1TAF - chains A and B; structure by X-ray diffraction, 2.00 A resolution.

# Chain A
Name: Tfiid tbp associated factor 42
Source organism: Drosophila melanogaster
UniProt: Q27272 (TAF9_DROME); residues 19-86 here = UniProt positions 19-86
Amino-acid sequence (68 residues; row label = number of the first residue in the row):
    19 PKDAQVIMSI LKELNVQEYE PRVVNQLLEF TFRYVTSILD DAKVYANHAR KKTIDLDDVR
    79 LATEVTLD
Construct notes: engineered mutation Ser55 (Cys in Q27272)
Bound ions: Zn2+ site 1: Glu38 (shared with Asp26(B) of chain B); Zn2+ site 2: Asp58 (shared with Gln45(B) of chain B); Zn2+ site 3 near Asp59 (its only coordinating residue here); Zn2+ site 4: His66, Glu82 (shared with His53(B) of chain B); Zn2+ site 5: Asp73 (shared with Asp27(B) of chain B); Zn2+ site 6 near Asp75 (its only coordinating residue here)

# Chain B
Name: Tfiid tbp associated factor 62
Source organism: Drosophila melanogaster
UniProt: P49847 (TAF6_DROME); numbering as in UniProt (aligned over 1-70)
Amino-acid sequence (70 residues; each row starts with the number of its first residue):
     1 MLYGSSISAE SMKVIAESIG VGSLSDDAAK ELAEDVSIKL KRIVQDAAKF MNHAKRQKLS
    61 VRDIDMSLKV
Bound ions: Zn2+ site 1: Asp26 (shared with Glu38(A) of chain A); Zn2+ site 2: Asp27 (shared with Asp73(A) of chain A); Zn2+ site 3: Glu31, Asp35, Lys55; Zn2+ site 4: Gln45 (shared with Asp58(A) of chain A); Zn2+ site 5: His53 (shared with His66(A), Glu82(A) of chain A)

# How chain A and chain B interact
Pairs across the interface (71; chain A residue first):
  Lys20(A) - Ser8(B)
  Lys20(A) - Ser11(B)  hydrogen bond
  Asp21(A) - Ser11(B)  hydrogen bond
  Val24(A) - Ser6(B)
  Val24(A) - Ile7(B)  hydrophobic
  Ser27(A) - Ser5(B)
  Ile28(A) - Ser5(B)
  Ile28(A) - Lys41(B)
  Leu29(A) - Val44(B)  hydrophobic
  Leu29(A) - Leu59(B)  hydrophobic
  Glu31(A) - Gly4(B)
  Glu31(A) - Ser5(B)  hydrogen bond
  Leu32(A) - Lys41(B)
  Leu32(A) - Val44(B)  hydrophobic
  Val34(A) - Val44(B)  hydrophobic
  Val34(A) - Leu59(B)  hydrophobic
  Glu36(A) - Gln57(B)
  Glu36(A) - Lys58(B)
  Glu36(A) - Leu59(B)  hydrogen bond (backbone-backbone)
  Tyr37(A) - Lys58(B)
  Tyr37(A) - Leu59(B)
  Glu38(A) - Lys58(B)
  Glu38(A) - Leu59(B)  hydrogen bond (backbone-backbone)
  Glu38(A) - Ser60(B)
  Glu38(A) - Val61(B)  hydrogen bond (side chain-backbone)
  Arg40(A) - Val61(B)
  Val41(A) - Leu59(B)
  Val41(A) - Ser60(B)
  Val41(A) - Val61(B)
  Val41(A) - Ile64(B)  hydrophobic
  Gln44(A) - Val61(B)  hydrogen bond (side chain-backbone)
  Gln44(A) - Ile64(B)
  Gln44(A) - Asp65(B)  hydrogen bond
  Leu45(A) - Leu40(B)
  Leu45(A) - Ile43(B)  hydrophobic
  Leu45(A) - Val44(B)  hydrophobic
  Phe48(A) - Lys39(B)
  Phe48(A) - Leu40(B)  hydrophobic
  Phe48(A) - Ile43(B)  hydrophobic
  Phe48(A) - Leu68(B)  hydrophobic
  Thr49(A) - Val36(B)
  Thr49(A) - Leu40(B)
  Phe50(A) - Ile19(B)  hydrophobic
  Tyr52(A) - Asp35(B)
  Tyr52(A) - Val36(B)  hydrophobic
  Tyr52(A) - Lys39(B)
  Val53(A) - Met12(B)  hydrophobic
  Val53(A) - Ile15(B)  hydrophobic
  Thr54(A) - Ile15(B)
  Thr54(A) - Ile19(B)
  Ile56(A) - Leu32(B)  hydrophobic
  Leu57(A) - Ala16(B)  hydrophobic
  Leu57(A) - Leu24(B)  hydrophobic
  Leu57(A) - Leu32(B)  hydrophobic
  Lys61(A) - Val21(B)  hydrogen bond (side chain-backbone)
  Thr71(A) - Ser23(B)
  Thr71(A) - Leu24(B)
  Thr71(A) - Ser25(B)
  Ile72(A) - Val21(B)  hydrophobic
  Ile72(A) - Ser23(B)  hydrogen bond (backbone-backbone)
  Ile72(A) - Leu24(B)
  Ile72(A) - Ser25(B)  hydrogen bond (backbone-side chain)
  Ile72(A) - Ala28(B)
  Asp73(A) - Ser25(B)
  Asp73(A) - Asp27(B)
  Asp73(A) - Ala28(B)
  Leu74(A) - Asp27(B)
  Leu74(A) - Ala28(B)
  Leu74(A) - Glu31(B)
  Val77(A) - Ala28(B)  hydrophobic
  Val77(A) - Leu32(B)  hydrophobic
Other interface residues (no listed pair), chain A (34 interface residues in all): Ile25, Asp58, Arg78, Thr81
Other interface residues (no listed pair), chain B (37 interface residues in all): Glu10, Ser37, Gln45, Ala48

# Overview
Chain A and chain B form an interface of 34 and 37 residues respectively, with 11 hydrogen bonds. Polar pairs
include Lys20(A)-Ser11(B), Asp21(A)-Ser11(B) and Glu31(A)-Ser5(B). Glu38(A) and Asp26(B) form the Zn2+ site 1.
Asp58(A) and Gln45(B) form the Zn2+ site 4.
Chain A is Tfiid tbp associated factor 42 and chain B is Tfiid tbp associated factor 62, both from Drosophila
melanogaster; the structure, Drosophila tbp associated factors DTAFII42/DTAFII62 heterotetramer, was
determined by X-ray diffraction.
